Entry 5L6L (X-ray diffraction, 2.70 A resolution); this record covers chains H and N of the 10 polymer chains in the assembly.

[Chain H]
Name: VapB family protein
Source organism: Caulobacter crescentus
UniProtKB: Q9AC34 (Q9AC34_CAUCR); residues 2-79 here = UniProt positions 2-79
Sequence (85 residues; numbered -5 to 79; the number before each row is that of its first residue; numbers below 1 keep their minus sign (Mse-5 is residue -5)):
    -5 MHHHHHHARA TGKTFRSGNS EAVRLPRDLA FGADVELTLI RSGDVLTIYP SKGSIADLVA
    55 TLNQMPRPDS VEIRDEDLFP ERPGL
Not modelled in the structure: -5 to -3, 79
Modified / non-standard residues: Mse-5 (selenomethionine); Mse59 (selenomethionine; parent Met)
Differences from the reference sequence: initiating methionine (-5); expression tag (-4 to 1)
From the paper describing this entry:
  - binding site for the 27-nt DNA strand: Ser11, Asn13, Arg21

[Chain N]
Molecule: 27-nt DNA strand
Sequence (27 nucleotides; each row starts with the number of its first residue):
     1 GGAACGTATA TACGCATATT GACGGAG

[Interface between chain H and chain N]
Pairs across the interface (8; chain H residue first):
  Ser11(H) - DA18(N)  hydrogen bond to the base
  Gly12(H) - DT17(N)  base contact
  Gly12(H) - DA18(N)  base contact
  Asn13(H) - DC15(N)  base contact
  Asn13(H) - DA16(N)  hydrogen bond to the base
  Asn13(H) - DT17(N)  hydrogen bond to the base
  Ser14(H) - DA16(N)  hydrogen bond to the phosphate
  Ser14(H) - DT17(N)  base contact
Also at the interface, not in a pair above, chain N (5 interface residues in all): DT19

[Summary]
The interface between chain H and chain N involves 4 residues on one side and 5 on the other; the contacts
include 4 hydrogen bonds. Polar pairs include Ser11(H)-DA18(N), Asn13(H)-DA16(N) and Asn13(H)-DT17(N). The
paper reports a binding site for the 27-nt DNA strand at Ser11(H), Asn13(H) and Arg21(H).
Chain H is VapB family protein (Caulobacter crescentus) and chain N is a 27-nt DNA strand; the structure,
Structure of Caulobacter crescentus VapBC1 bound to operator DNA, was determined by X-ray diffraction,
deposited together with 5K8J and 5L6M.
